Entry 4IOO (X-ray diffraction, 1.25 A resolution); this record covers chain A.

[Chain A]
Molecule: Bromodomain-containing protein 4
Organism: Homo sapiens
Notes: fragment: first bromodomain
Reference sequence: O60885 (BRD4_HUMAN); residue numbers follow UniProt; this construct covers 44-168
Amino-acid sequence (127 residues; row label = number of the first residue in the row):
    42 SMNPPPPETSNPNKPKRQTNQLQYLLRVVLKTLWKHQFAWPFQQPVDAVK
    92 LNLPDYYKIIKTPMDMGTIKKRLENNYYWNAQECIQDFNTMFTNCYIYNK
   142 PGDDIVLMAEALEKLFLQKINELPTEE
Disordered / not traced: 168
Construct notes: expression tag (42-43)
Small-molecule neighbours: N-methyltrimethylacetamide (BAE): Pro82, Phe83, Val87, Leu92, Leu94, Tyr97, Cys136, Tyr139, Asn140, Ile146
UniProt features mapped onto this chain:
  - site: Asn140 (Acetylated histone binding)
  - cross-link: Lys99 (Glycyl lysine isopeptide (Lys-Gly) (interchain with G-Cter in SUMO2))

[In short]
Chain A binds N-methyltrimethylacetamide.
Chain A is Bromodomain-containing protein 4 (Homo sapiens); the structure, Crystal Structure of the first
bromodomain of BRD4 in complex with N-methyltrimethylacetamide, was determined by X-ray diffraction together
with 4IOQ and 4IOR from the same study.
